Entry 1D4T (X-ray diffraction, 1.10 A resolution); this record covers chains A and B.

== Chain A ==
Protein: T cell signal transduction molecule sap
From: Homo sapiens
Notes: fragment: sh2 domain (residues 1-104)
UniProtKB: O60880 (SH21A_HUMAN); residue numbers follow UniProt; this construct covers 1-104
Amino-acid sequence (104 residues; row label = number of the first residue in the row):
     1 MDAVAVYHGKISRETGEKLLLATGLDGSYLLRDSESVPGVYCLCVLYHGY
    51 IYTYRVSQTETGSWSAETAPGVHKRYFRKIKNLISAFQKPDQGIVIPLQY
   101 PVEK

== Chain B ==
Protein: Signaling lymphocytic activation molecule
Notes: fragment: slam tail peptide (residues 276 to 286)
UniProtKB: Q13291 (SLAF1_HUMAN); numbering as in UniProt (aligned over 276-286)
Amino-acid sequence (11 residues; each row starts with the number of its first residue):
   276 KSLTIYAQVQK

== Interface between chain A and chain B ==
Residue-residue contacts (40; chain A residue first):
  Arg13(A) - Ser277(B)
  Arg13(A) - Thr279(B)
  Glu17(A) - Leu278(B)
  Glu17(A) - Thr279(B)  hydrogen bond
  Leu21(A) - Leu278(B)  hydrophobic
  Arg32(A) - Tyr281(B)  hydrogen bond
  Gly49(A) - Leu278(B)
  Tyr50(A) - Ser277(B)
  Tyr50(A) - Leu278(B)
  Tyr50(A) - Ile280(B)  hydrophobic
  Ile51(A) - Leu278(B)  hydrogen bond (backbone-backbone)
  Ile51(A) - Thr279(B)
  Ile51(A) - Ile280(B)  hydrogen bond (backbone-backbone)
  Tyr52(A) - Ile280(B)
  Thr53(A) - Thr279(B)
  Thr53(A) - Ile280(B)  hydrogen bond (backbone-backbone)
  Thr53(A) - Tyr281(B)
  Thr53(A) - Ala282(B)  hydrogen bond (backbone-backbone)
  Tyr54(A) - Ala282(B)
  Tyr54(A) - Gln283(B)
  Arg55(A) - Tyr281(B)
  Ala66(A) - Val284(B)  hydrophobic
  Glu67(A) - Gln283(B)  hydrogen bond
  Glu67(A) - Val284(B)  hydrogen bond (backbone-backbone)
  Thr68(A) - Gln283(B)
  Thr68(A) - Val284(B)
  Ala69(A) - Gln283(B)
  Ala69(A) - Val284(B)  hydrogen bond (backbone-backbone)
  Ala69(A) - Gln285(B)
  Pro70(A) - Gln283(B)
  Val72(A) - Gln285(B)
  Val72(A) - Lys286(B)
  Arg75(A) - Lys286(B)  hydrogen bond (side chain-backbone)
  Asp91(A) - Lys286(B)
  Gln92(A) - Val284(B)
  Gln92(A) - Lys286(B)
  Gly93(A) - Gln283(B)
  Gly93(A) - Val284(B)
  Gly93(A) - Gln285(B)  hydrogen bond (backbone-backbone)
  Gly93(A) - Lys286(B)
Also at the interface, not in a pair above, chain A (26 interface residues in all): Glu35, Cys42, His73, Phe87, Ile94

== In short ==
Chain A and chain B form an interface of 26 and 10 residues respectively, with 11 hydrogen bonds. Polar pairs
include Glu17(A)-Thr279(B), Arg32(A)-Tyr281(B) and Glu67(A)-Gln283(B).
Chain A is T cell signal transduction molecule sap (Homo sapiens) and chain B is Signaling lymphocytic
activation molecule; the structure, Crystal structure of the xlp protein sap in complex with a slam peptide,
was determined by X-ray diffraction together with 1D4W and 1D1Z from the same study.
